5DKJ - chains Q and R of the 28 polymer chains in the assembly; structure by X-ray diffraction, 2.80 A resolution.

# Chain Q
Molecule: Proteasome subunit alpha type-4
Source organism: Saccharomyces cerevisiae (strain ATCC 204508 / S288c)
Notes: EC 3.4.25.1
UniProtKB: P40303 (PSA4_YEAST); residues -1 to 252 here correspond to UniProt positions 1-254 (UniProt number = residue number + 2)
Chain sequence (254 residues; numbered -1 to 252; the number before each row is that of its first residue; numbers below 1 keep their minus sign (Met-1 is residue -1)):
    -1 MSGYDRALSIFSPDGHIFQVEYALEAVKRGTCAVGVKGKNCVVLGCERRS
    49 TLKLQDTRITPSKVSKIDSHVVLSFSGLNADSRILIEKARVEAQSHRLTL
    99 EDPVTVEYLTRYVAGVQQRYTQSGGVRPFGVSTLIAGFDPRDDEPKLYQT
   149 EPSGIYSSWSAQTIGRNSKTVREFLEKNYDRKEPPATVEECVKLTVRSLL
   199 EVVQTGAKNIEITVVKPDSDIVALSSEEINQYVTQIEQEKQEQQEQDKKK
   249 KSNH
Unresolved in the structure: -1 to 0, 241-252
Swiss-Prot annotation at these positions:
  - modified residue: Thr58 (Phosphothreonine)

# Chain R
Molecule: Proteasome subunit alpha type-5
Source organism: Saccharomyces cerevisiae (strain ATCC 204508 / S288c)
Notes: EC 3.4.25.1
UniProtKB: P32379 (PSA5_YEAST); residues -7 to 252 here correspond to UniProt positions 1-260 (UniProt number = residue number + 8)
Chain sequence (260 residues; each row starts with the number of its first residue; numbers below 1 keep their minus sign (Met-7 is residue -7)):
    -7 MFLTRSEYDRGVSTFSPEGRLFQVEYSLEAIKLGSTAIGIATKEGVVLGV
    43 EKRATSPLLESDSIEKIVEIDRHIGCAMSGLTADARSMIEHARTAAVTHN
    93 LYYDEDINVESLTQSVCDLALRFGEGASGEERLMSRPFGVALLIAGHDAD
   143 DGYQLFHAEPSGTFYRYNAKAIGSGSEGAQAELLNEWHSSLTLKEAELLV
   193 LKILKQVMEEKLDENNAQLSCITKQDGFKIYDNEKTAELIKELKEKEAAE
   243 SPEEADVEMS
Unresolved in the structure: -7 to 0, 118-124, 243-252

# Interface between chain Q and chain R
Pairs across the interface - 63 pairs, chain Q then chain R:
  Asp3(Q) with Glu117(R)
  Arg4(Q) with Glu117(R)
  Ala5(Q) with Val4(R), hydrophobic; Glu117(R); Ser127(R)
  Ser7(Q) with Ser127(R); Arg128(R)
  Ile8(Q) with Gln15(R)
  Phe9(Q) with Gln15(R); Tyr18(R), hydrophobic; Ser19(R); Ala22(R), hydrophobic; Leu73(R), hydrophobic; Arg128(R); Pro129(R); Gly131(R)
  Ser10(Q) with Tyr18(R)
  Pro11(Q) with Tyr18(R), hydrophobic; Glu21(R)
  Asp12(Q) with Glu21(R)
  Gly13(Q) with Tyr18(R); Glu21(R); Ala22(R)
  His14(Q) with Leu25(R)
  Ile15(Q) with Leu73(R), hydrophobic; Arg128(R)
  Lys35(Q) with Glu52(R), salt bridge
  Gln116(Q) with Ala75(R); Asp76(R)
  Thr119(Q) with Arg128(R), hydrogen bond (backbone-side chain)
  Gln120(Q) with Met126(R); Ser127(R), hydrogen bond (backbone-backbone); Arg128(R); Pro129(R); Phe130(R)
  Ser121(Q) with Ser127(R)
  Gly122(Q) with Ser127(R)
  Ser151(Q) with Ala75(R)
  Gly152(Q) with Ala75(R)
  Ile153(Q) with Thr74(R); Ala75(R)
  Ser155(Q) with Leu51(R); Ser55(R)
  Ser156(Q) with Leu51(R); Glu52(R), hydrogen bond (backbone-backbone); Ser55(R), hydrogen bond (backbone-side chain)
  Trp157(Q) with Thr47(R); Ser48(R); Leu50(R); Leu51(R); Glu52(R)
  Ser158(Q) with Leu50(R), hydrogen bond (backbone-backbone); Glu52(R), hydrogen bond
  Ala159(Q) with Leu50(R)
  Leu173(Q) with Leu50(R), hydrophobic
  Glu174(Q) with Ser48(R), hydrogen bond; Pro49(R); Leu50(R)
  Tyr177(Q) with Leu50(R), hydrophobic
  Arg179(Q) with Pro49(R), hydrogen bond (side chain-backbone); Leu50(R); Leu51(R), hydrogen bond (side chain-backbone); Glu52(R)
Interface residues without a listed pair, chain Q (31 interface residues in all): Arg170
Interface residues without a listed pair, chain R (28 interface residues in all): Asp1, Ser53, Ser79

# Overview
Chain Q and chain R form an interface of 31 and 28 residues respectively, with 9 hydrogen bonds and 1 salt
bridge. Among the polar pairs are Lys35(Q)-Glu52(R), Thr119(Q)-Arg128(R) and Ser156(Q)-Ser55(R).
Chain Q is Proteasome subunit alpha type-4 and chain R is Proteasome subunit alpha type-5, both from
Saccharomyces cerevisiae (strain ATCC 204508 / S288c); the structure, Yeast 20S proteasome in complex with
octreotide-PI, was determined by X-ray diffraction (same publication as 5DKI).
